8DR5 - chains A and L of the 12 polymer chains in the assembly; structure by electron microscopy, 2.76 A resolution.

== Chain A ==
Molecule: Replication factor C subunit 1
From: Saccharomyces cerevisiae
Reference sequence: P38630 (RFC1_YEAST); residues 1-861 here = UniProt positions 1-861
Sequence (918 residues; numbered 1 to 918; the number before each row is that of its first residue):
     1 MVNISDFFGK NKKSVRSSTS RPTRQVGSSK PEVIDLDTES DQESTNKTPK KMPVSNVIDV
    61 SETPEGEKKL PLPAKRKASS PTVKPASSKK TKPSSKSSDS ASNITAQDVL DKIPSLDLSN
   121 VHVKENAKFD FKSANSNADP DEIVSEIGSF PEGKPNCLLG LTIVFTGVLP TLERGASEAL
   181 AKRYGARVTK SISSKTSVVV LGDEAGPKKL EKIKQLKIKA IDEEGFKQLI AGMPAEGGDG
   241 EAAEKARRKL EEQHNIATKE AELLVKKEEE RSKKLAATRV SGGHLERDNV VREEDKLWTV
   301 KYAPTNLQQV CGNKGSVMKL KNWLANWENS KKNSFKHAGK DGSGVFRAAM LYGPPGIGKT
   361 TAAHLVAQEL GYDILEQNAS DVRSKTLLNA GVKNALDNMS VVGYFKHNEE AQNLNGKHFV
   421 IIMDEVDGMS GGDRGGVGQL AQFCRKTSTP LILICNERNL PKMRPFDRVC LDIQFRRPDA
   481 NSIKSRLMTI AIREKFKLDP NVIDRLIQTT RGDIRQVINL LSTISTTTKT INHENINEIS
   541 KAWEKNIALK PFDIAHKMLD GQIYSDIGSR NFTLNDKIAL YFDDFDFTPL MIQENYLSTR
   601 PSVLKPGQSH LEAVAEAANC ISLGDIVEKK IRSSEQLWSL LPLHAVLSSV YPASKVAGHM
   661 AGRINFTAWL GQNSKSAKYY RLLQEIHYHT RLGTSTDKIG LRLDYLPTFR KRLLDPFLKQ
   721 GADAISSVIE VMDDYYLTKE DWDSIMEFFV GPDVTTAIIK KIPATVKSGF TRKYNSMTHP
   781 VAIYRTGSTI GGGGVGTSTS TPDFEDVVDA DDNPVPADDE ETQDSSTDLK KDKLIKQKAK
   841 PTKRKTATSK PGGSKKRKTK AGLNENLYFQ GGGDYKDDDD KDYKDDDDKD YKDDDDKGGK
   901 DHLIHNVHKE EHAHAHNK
Disordered / not traced: 1-102, 119-148, 282-289, 787-918
Construct notes: expression tag (862-918)
Bound ions: Mg2+: Thr360 (together with ATP-gamma-S)
Small-molecule neighbours: ATP-gamma-S (AGS; phosphothiophosphoric acid-adenylate ester): Thr299, Tyr302, Ala303, Pro304, Val310, Cys311, Pro354, Pro355, Gly356, Ile357, Gly358, Lys359, Thr360, Thr361, Asn456, Arg486, Ile514, Arg515, Ile518
Curated features (UniProtKB/Swiss-Prot):
  - motif (Nuclear localization signal): Lys830 to Leu834, Lys855 to Lys860
  - binding site (ATP): Thr299, Cys311, Gly353 to Thr361, Asn456
  - modified residue: Thr38 (Phosphothreonine), Ser40 (Phosphoserine), Thr63 (Phosphothreonine)
  - mutagenesis: Asp427 (D427H: In cs mutant CDC44-2; causes cell cycle arrest), Gly436 (G436R: In cs mutant CDC44-3/4; causes cell cycle arrest), Gly512 (G512A: In cs mutant CDC44-9; no effect), Asp513 (D513N: In cs mutants CDC44-1/5/8 and CDC44-9; causes cell cycle arrest)

== Chain L ==
Molecule: 13-nt DNA strand
Sequence (13 nucleotides; each row starts with the number of its first residue):
     1 CCCCCCCCCC TTT

== Interface between chain A and chain L ==
Pairs across the interface - 22 pairs, chain A then chain L:
  Arg187(A) - DC6(L)  salt bridge to the phosphate
  Val188(A) - DC7(L)  phosphate contact
  Thr189(A) - DC6(L)  phosphate contact
  Thr189(A) - DC7(L)  phosphate contact
  Lys190(A) - DC7(L)  hydrogen bond to the phosphate
  Ser191(A) - DC6(L)  phosphate contact
  Ser191(A) - DC7(L)  hydrogen bond to the phosphate
  Ser193(A) - DC5(L)  hydrogen bond to the phosphate
  Ser193(A) - DC6(L)  hydrogen bond to the phosphate
  Ser194(A) - DC5(L)  hydrogen bond to the phosphate
  Asn459(A) - DT11(L)  phosphate contact
  Asn459(A) - DT12(L)  hydrogen bond to the base
  Pro461(A) - DT13(L)  base contact
  Gln474(A) - DC9(L)  sugar contact
  Arg476(A) - DC9(L)  sugar contact
  Arg477(A) - DC9(L)  salt bridge to the phosphate
  Lys550(A) - DT12(L)  base contact
  Pro551(A) - DT12(L)  base contact
  Phe552(A) - DT11(L)  stacking on the base
  Phe552(A) - DT12(L)  base contact
  Phe666(A) - DT12(L)  sugar contact
  Phe666(A) - DT13(L)  base contact
Also at the interface, not in a pair above, chain A (20 interface residues in all): Phe587, Arg663, Ile664, Leu670

== In short ==
Chain A and chain L form an interface of 20 and 7 residues respectively; the contacts include 6 hydrogen
bonds, 2 salt bridges and 1 aromatic stacking contact. Polar pairs include Asn459(A)-DT12(L), Lys190(A)-DC7(L)
and Ser191(A)-DC7(L). Bound to chain A: ATP-gamma-S.
Chain A is Replication factor C subunit 1 (Saccharomyces cerevisiae) and chain L is a 13-nt DNA strand; the
structure, Open state of RFC:PCNA bound to a 3' ss/dsDNA junction (DNA2) with NTD, was determined by electron
microscopy, deposited together with 8DQW, 8DQX, 8DQZ, 8DR0, 8DR1, 8DR3 and 3 further entries.
